1E63 - chain A; structure by X-ray diffraction, 2.30 A resolution.

== Chain A ==
Name: Ferredoxin-nadp+ reductase
Organism: Anabaena sp
Notes: EC 1.18.1.2
Reference sequence: P21890 (FENR_ANASO); residues 1-303 here correspond to UniProt positions 138-440 (UniProt number = residue number + 137)
Amino-acid sequence (304 residues; row label = number of the first residue in the row; note: 1 number in that range is skipped by the numbering (no residue carries it; nothing is unmodelled there); numbers below 1 keep their minus sign (Met-1 is residue -1)):
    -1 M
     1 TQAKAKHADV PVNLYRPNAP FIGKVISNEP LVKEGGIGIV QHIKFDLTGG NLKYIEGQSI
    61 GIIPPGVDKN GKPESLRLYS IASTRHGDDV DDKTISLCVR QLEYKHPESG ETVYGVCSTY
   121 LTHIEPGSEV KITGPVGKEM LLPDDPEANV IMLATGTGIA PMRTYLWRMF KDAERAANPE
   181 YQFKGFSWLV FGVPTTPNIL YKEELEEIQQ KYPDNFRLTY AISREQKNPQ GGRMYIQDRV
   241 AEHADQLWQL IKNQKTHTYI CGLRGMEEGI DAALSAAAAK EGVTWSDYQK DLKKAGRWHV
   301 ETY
Unresolved in the structure: -1, 1-8
Differences from the reference sequence: engineered mutation Ser75 (Lys212 in P21890)
Ligand contacts: FAD (flavin-adenine dinucleotide): Ser59, Arg77, Leu78, Tyr79, Ser80, Cys98, Val99, Arg100, Leu102, Tyr104, Lys105, Glu108, Gly115, Val116, Cys117, Ser118, Thr157, Ala160, Glu301, Tyr303
Curated features (UniProtKB/Swiss-Prot):
  - binding site (FAD): Arg77 to Ser80, Cys98 to Arg100, Tyr104, Val116 to Ser118, Thr157
  - binding site (NADP(+)): Ser80, Arg100, Thr157, Val193, Pro194, Ser223, Arg224, Arg233 to Gln237, Gly262, Leu263, Glu301

== In short ==
Ligands of chain A: flavin-adenine dinucleotide. Curated annotation (UniProt) lists 12 FAD-binding residues
and 15 NADP+-binding residues.
Chain A is Ferredoxin-nadp+ reductase (Anabaena sp); the structure, Ferredoxin:NADP+ Reductase Mutant with LYS
75 Replaced by SER (K75S), was determined by X-ray diffraction together with 1GO2, 1E62, 1E64 and 1QGY from
the same study.
